PDB entry 7BYA | X-ray diffraction, 2.20 A resolution | chains A and D of the 4 polymer chains in the assembly

# Chain A (and D)
Molecule: Malate dehydrogenase
From: Geobacillus stearothermophilus
Notes: EC 1.1.1.37; chain D of this document is another copy of the same molecule, construct and numbering; everything in this record applies to it too
UniProt: A0A143T1U9 (A0A143T1U9_GEOSE); residues 0-311 here correspond to UniProt positions 1-312 (UniProt number = residue number + 1)
Sequence (332 residues; each row starts with the number of its first residue; numbers below 1 keep their minus sign (Met-20 is residue -20)):
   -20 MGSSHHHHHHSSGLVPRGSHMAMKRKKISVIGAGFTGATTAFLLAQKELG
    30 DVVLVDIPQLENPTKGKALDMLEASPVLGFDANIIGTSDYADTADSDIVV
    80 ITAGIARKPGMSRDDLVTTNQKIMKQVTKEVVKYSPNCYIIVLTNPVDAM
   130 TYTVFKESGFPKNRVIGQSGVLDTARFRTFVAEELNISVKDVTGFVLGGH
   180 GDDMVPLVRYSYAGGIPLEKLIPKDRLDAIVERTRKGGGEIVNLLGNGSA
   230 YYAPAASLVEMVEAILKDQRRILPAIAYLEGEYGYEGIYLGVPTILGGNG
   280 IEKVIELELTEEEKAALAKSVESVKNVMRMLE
Unresolved in the structure: -20 to 0
Differences from the reference sequence: initiating methionine (-20); expression tag (-19 to -1)
Ligand contacts: adenosine-5-diphosphoribose (APR): Ile10, Gly11, Ala12, Gly13, Phe14, Thr15, Gly16, Val34, Asp35, Ile36, Leu39, Tyr69, Thr81, Ala82, Gly83, Ile84, Ala85, Asn99, Ile102, Gln105, Val106, Leu122, Thr123, Asn124, Ser228

# How chain A and chain D interact
Residue-residue contacts (95):
  Ala17(A) - Tyr231(D)
  Phe21(A) - Tyr231(D)  hydrophobic
  Leu22(A) - Gln25(D)
  Gln25(A) - Leu22(D)
  Gln25(A) - Gln25(D)
  Lys26(A) - Leu57(D)
  Glu27(A) - Lys169(D)  salt bridge
  Asn41(A) - Leu223(D)
  Pro42(A) - Leu223(D)
  Pro42(A) - Leu224(D)
  Gly45(A) - Ile220(D)
  Gly45(A) - Leu223(D)
  Lys46(A) - Tyr231(D)
  Leu48(A) - Arg212(D)
  Leu48(A) - Glu219(D)
  Asp49(A) - Ile220(D)
  Asp49(A) - Ala229(D)
  Asp49(A) - Tyr230(D)  hydrogen bond (side chain-backbone)
  Asp49(A) - Tyr231(D)  hydrogen bond (side chain-backbone)
  Asp49(A) - Ala232(D)  hydrogen bond (side chain-backbone)
  Asp49(A) - Pro233(D)
  Met50(A) - Tyr231(D)  hydrophobic
  Leu51(A) - Thr158(D)
  Glu52(A) - Ala154(D)
  Glu52(A) - Arg155(D)  salt bridge
  Glu52(A) - Thr158(D)
  Glu52(A) - Phe159(D)
  Glu52(A) - Ile220(D)
  Glu52(A) - Ala232(D)
  Ala53(A) - Tyr231(D)
  Ala53(A) - Ala232(D)
  Ala53(A) - Ala235(D)  hydrophobic
  Ser54(A) - Val168(D)
  Pro55(A) - Ala154(D)
  Pro55(A) - Arg157(D)  hydrogen bond (backbone-side chain)
  Pro55(A) - Thr158(D)
  Pro55(A) - Val168(D)  hydrophobic
  Val56(A) - Val150(D)  hydrophobic
  Val56(A) - Ala154(D)  hydrophobic
  Val56(A) - Ala235(D)
  Val56(A) - Ser236(D)
  Val56(A) - Glu239(D)
  Leu57(A) - Lys26(D)
  Leu57(A) - Ala235(D)  hydrophobic
  Gly58(A) - Lys169(D)  hydrogen bond (backbone-side chain)
  Phe59(A) - Val168(D)
  Asp60(A) - Ser167(D)  hydrogen bond
  Asp60(A) - Val168(D)
  Asp60(A) - Lys169(D)  salt bridge
  Val150(A) - Val56(D)  hydrophobic
  Ala154(A) - Glu52(D)
  Ala154(A) - Pro55(D)
  Ala154(A) - Val56(D)  hydrophobic
  Arg155(A) - Glu52(D)  salt bridge
  Arg157(A) - Pro55(D)  hydrogen bond (side chain-backbone)
  Thr158(A) - Leu51(D)
  Thr158(A) - Glu52(D)
  Thr158(A) - Pro55(D)
  Phe159(A) - Glu52(D)
  Ser167(A) - Asp60(D)  hydrogen bond
  Val168(A) - Ser54(D)
  Val168(A) - Pro55(D)  hydrophobic
  Val168(A) - Phe59(D)
  Val168(A) - Asp60(D)
  Lys169(A) - Glu27(D)  salt bridge
  Lys169(A) - Gly58(D)
  Lys169(A) - Phe59(D)
  Lys169(A) - Asp60(D)  salt bridge
  Arg212(A) - Leu48(D)
  Glu219(A) - Leu48(D)
  Ile220(A) - Gly45(D)
  Ile220(A) - Leu48(D)  hydrophobic
  Ile220(A) - Asp49(D)
  Ile220(A) - Glu52(D)
  Leu223(A) - Asn41(D)
  Leu223(A) - Pro42(D)
  Leu223(A) - Gly45(D)
  Leu224(A) - Pro42(D)
  Leu224(A) - Lys46(D)
  Ala229(A) - Asp49(D)
  Tyr230(A) - Asp49(D)  hydrogen bond (backbone-side chain)
  Tyr231(A) - Ala17(D)
  Tyr231(A) - Phe21(D)  hydrophobic
  Tyr231(A) - Lys46(D)
  Tyr231(A) - Asp49(D)  hydrogen bond (backbone-side chain)
  Tyr231(A) - Met50(D)  hydrophobic
  Ala232(A) - Asp49(D)  hydrogen bond (backbone-side chain)
  Ala232(A) - Glu52(D)
  Ala232(A) - Ala53(D)
  Pro233(A) - Asp49(D)
  Ala235(A) - Ala53(D)  hydrophobic
  Ala235(A) - Val56(D)
  Ala235(A) - Leu57(D)  hydrophobic
  Ser236(A) - Val56(D)
  Glu239(A) - Val56(D)
Interface residues without a listed pair, chain A (47 interface residues in all): Thr18, Lys44
Interface residues without a listed pair, chain D (47 interface residues in all): Thr18, Lys44

# Overview
The chain A/chain D interface involves 47 residues from each chain, with 11 hydrogen bonds and 6 salt bridges.
Among the polar pairs are Glu27(A)-Lys169(D), Glu52(A)-Arg155(D) and Asp60(A)-Lys169(D). Chain A binds
adenosine-5-diphosphoribose.
Both chains are Malate dehydrogenase (Geobacillus stearothermophilus). Entry 7BYA (Malate Dehydrogenase from
Geobacillus stearothermophilus (gs-MDH) complexed with Oxaloacetic Acid (OAA) and Adenosine 5'-Diphosphoribose
(APR)) was determined by X-ray diffraction (same publication as 7BY8 and 7BY9).
